3WDT - chain A; structure by X-ray diffraction, 1.98 A resolution.

Chain A:
Name: Beta-1,3-1,4-glucanase
Notes: EC 3.2.1.73
Reference sequence: E0XN39 (E0XN39_9EURO); residues 1-296 here correspond to UniProt positions 19-314 (UniProt number = residue number + 18)
Sequence (298 residues; row label = number of the first residue in the row; numbers below 1 keep their minus sign (Glu-1 is residue -1)):
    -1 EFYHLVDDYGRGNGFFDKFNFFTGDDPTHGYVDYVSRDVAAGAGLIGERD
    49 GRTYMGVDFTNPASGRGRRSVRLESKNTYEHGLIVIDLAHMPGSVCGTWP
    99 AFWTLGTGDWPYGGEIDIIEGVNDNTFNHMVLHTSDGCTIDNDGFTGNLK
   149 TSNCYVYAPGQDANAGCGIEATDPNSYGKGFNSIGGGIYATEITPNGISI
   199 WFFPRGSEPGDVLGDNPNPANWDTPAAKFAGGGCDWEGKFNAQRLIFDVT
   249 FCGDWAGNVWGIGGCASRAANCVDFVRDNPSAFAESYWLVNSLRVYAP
Cystine bridges: Cys94-Cys263, Cys136-Cys232, Cys152-Cys165, Cys250-Cys270
Differences from the reference sequence: expression tag (-1 to 0)

Summary:
Chain A is Beta-1,3-1,4-glucanase; the structure, The apo-form structure of PtLic16A from Paecilomyces
thermophila, was determined by X-ray diffraction, deposited together with 3WDU, 3WDW, 3WDX and 3WDY.
